PDB entry 9FMW | electron microscopy, 3.60 A resolution | chains H and L of the 5 polymer chains in the assembly

# Chain H
Molecule: Fab of neutralizing mAb K501SP6 heavy chain
Organism: Homo sapiens
Notes: antibody fragment or engineered binder
Chain sequence (129 residues; row label = number of the first residue in the row; a row labelled like 35A-35B holds insertion residues (35A, then the next letters in order)):
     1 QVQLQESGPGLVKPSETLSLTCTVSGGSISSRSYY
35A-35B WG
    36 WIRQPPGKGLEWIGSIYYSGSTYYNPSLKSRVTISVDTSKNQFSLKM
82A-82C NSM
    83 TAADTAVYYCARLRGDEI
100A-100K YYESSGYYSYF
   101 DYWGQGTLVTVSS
Disulfide bonds: Cys22-Cys92

# Chain L
Molecule: Fab of neutralizing mAb K501SP6 light chain
Organism: Homo sapiens
Notes: antibody fragment or engineered binder
Chain sequence (134 residues; row label = number of the first residue in the row; note: 1 number in that range is skipped by the numbering (no residue carries it; nothing is unmodelled there); a row labelled like 27A-27C holds insertion residues (27A, then the next letters in order); numbers below 1 keep their minus sign (Trp-1 is residue -1)):
    -1 WAQSALTQPPS
    11 VSGAPGQRVAISCTGSS
27A-27C ANI
    28 GTADDVHWYQQLPRTAPKLLIYGNNNRPSGVPDRFSGSQSGTSASLVITG
    78 LQPEDEADYFCQSYDSSL
95A-95B SG
    96 YVFGTGTKVTV
  106A L
   107 GQPKAAPSVTLFPPSSEELQA
Disordered / not traced: -1 to 0, 107-127
Disulfide bonds: Cys23-Cys88

# Chain H / chain L interface
Pairs across the interface - 35 pairs, chain H then chain L:
  Gln39(H) - Gln38(L)  hydrogen bond
  Gly44(H) - Phe87(L)
  Leu45(H) - Pro44(L)  hydrophobic
  Leu45(H) - Phe87(L)
  Leu45(H) - Phe98(L)
  Glu46(H) - Phe98(L)
  Trp47(H) - Ser95A(L)
  Trp47(H) - Gly95B(L)
  Trp47(H) - Tyr96(L)
  Trp47(H) - Phe98(L)  hydrophobic
  Ser50(H) - Tyr96(L)
  Tyr52(H) - Tyr96(L)  hydrogen bond
  Asn60(H) - Gly95B(L)
  Pro61(H) - Leu95(L)  hydrophobic
  Tyr91(H) - Gln38(L)
  Tyr91(H) - Pro44(L)
  Tyr100G(H) - Tyr91(L)
  Tyr100H(H) - Asp32(L)
  Ser100I(H) - Asp32(L)  hydrogen bond (backbone-side chain)
  Ser100I(H) - His34(L)  hydrogen bond (backbone-side chain)
  Ser100I(H) - Tyr91(L)
  Ser100I(H) - Tyr96(L)
  Tyr100J(H) - His34(L)
  Tyr100J(H) - Tyr36(L)
  Tyr100J(H) - Tyr49(L)
  Phe100K(H) - Tyr36(L)  hydrogen bond (backbone-side chain)
  Phe100K(H) - Leu46(L)
  Phe100K(H) - Gln89(L)
  Asp101(H) - Leu46(L)
  Trp103(H) - Tyr36(L)  hydrophobic
  Trp103(H) - Ala43(L)  hydrophobic
  Trp103(H) - Pro44(L)  hydrogen bond (side chain-backbone)
  Trp103(H) - Lys45(L)
  Trp103(H) - Leu46(L)
  Gly104(H) - Ala43(L)
Interface residues without a listed pair, chain H (21 interface residues in all): Ile37, Arg96, Gln105
Interface residues without a listed pair, chain L (21 interface residues in all): Asp31, Arg41, Gly99, Thr100

# Overview
Chain H and chain L each contribute 21 residues to their interface; the contacts include 6 hydrogen bonds.
Polar pairs include Gln39(H)-Gln38(L), Tyr52(H)-Tyr96(L) and Ser100I(H)-Asp32(L).
Chain H is Fab of neutralizing mAb K501SP6 heavy chain and chain L is Fab of neutralizing mAb K501SP6 light
chain, both from Homo sapiens; the structure, Omicron BA.1 Spike protein with neutralizing NTD specific mAb
K501SP6, was determined by electron microscopy.
